8TK7 - chains B and A of the 6 polymer chains in the assembly; structure by electron microscopy, 2.53 A resolution.

Chain B (and A):
Molecule: Type 1 encapsulin shell protein EncA
From: Myxococcus xanthus DK 1622
Notes: chain A of this document is another copy of the same molecule, construct and numbering; everything in this record applies to it too
UniProt: Q1D6H4 (ENCAP_MYXXD); residues 0-286 here correspond to UniProt positions 1-287 (UniProt number = residue number + 1)
Chain sequence (287 residues; row label = number of the first residue in the row; numbering starts at 0):
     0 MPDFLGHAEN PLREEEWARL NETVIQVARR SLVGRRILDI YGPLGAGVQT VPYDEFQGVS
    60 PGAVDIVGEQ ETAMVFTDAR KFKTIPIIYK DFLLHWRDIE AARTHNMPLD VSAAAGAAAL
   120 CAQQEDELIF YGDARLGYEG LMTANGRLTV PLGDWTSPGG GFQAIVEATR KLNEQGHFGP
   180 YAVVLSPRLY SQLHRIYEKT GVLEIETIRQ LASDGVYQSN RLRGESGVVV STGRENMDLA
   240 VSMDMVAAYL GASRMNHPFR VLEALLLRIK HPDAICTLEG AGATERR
Disordered / not traced: 0, 278-286

Chain B / chain A interface:
Residue-residue contacts (18; chain B residue first):
  L4(B) - A246(A)
  L4(B) - A247(A)  hydrophobic
  L4(B) - Y248(A)  hydrogen bond (backbone-backbone)
  G5(B) - Y248(A)
  H6(B) - H6(A)
  H6(B) - E8(A)  hydrogen bond (backbone-backbone)
  H6(B) - L249(A)
  H6(B) - G250(A)
  A7(B) - E8(A)
  R96(B) - A45(A)
  R96(B) - Q48(A)
  R96(B) - I84(A)  hydrogen bond (side chain-backbone)
  R96(B) - I86(A)
  D97(B) - Q48(A)
  E99(B) - G46(A)
  A100(B) - G46(A)
  R253(B) - R259(A)
  M254(B) - A247(A)  hydrophobic
Other interface residues (no listed pair), chain B (15 interface residues in all): F3, E8, W95, H104, A251
Other interface residues (no listed pair), chain A (18 interface residues in all): A7, W16, M242, V245, L261

Summary:
15 residues of chain B and 18 residues of chain A are in contact, with 3 hydrogen bonds. Polar pairs include
R96(B)-I84(A), L4(B)-Y248(A) and H6(B)-E8(A).
Both chains are Type 1 encapsulin shell protein EncA (Myxococcus xanthus DK 1622). Entry 8TK7 (Myxococcus
xanthus EncA protein shell with compartmentalized SNAP-tag cargo protein) was determined by electron
microscopy.
